7LL9 - chains B and C of the 8 polymer chains in the assembly; structure by X-ray diffraction, 2.90 A resolution.

# Chain B
Molecule: Isoform L-VEGF189 of Vascular endothelial growth factor A
From: Homo sapiens
Reference sequence: P15692 (VEGFA_HUMAN), isoform P15692-13; residues 34-135 here correspond to UniProt positions 214-315 (UniProt number = residue number + 180)
Amino-acid sequence (103 residues; numbered 33 to 135; the number before each row is that of its first residue):
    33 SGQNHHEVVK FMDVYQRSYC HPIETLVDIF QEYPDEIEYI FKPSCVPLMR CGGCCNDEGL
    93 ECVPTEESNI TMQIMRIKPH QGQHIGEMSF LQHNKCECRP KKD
Disordered / not traced: 33-36
Construct notes: expression tag (33)
Swiss-Prot annotation at these positions:
  - glycosylation: Asn-101 (N-linked (GlcNAc...) asparagine)
Cystine bridges: Cys-52/Cys-94, Cys-83/Cys-128, Cys-87/Cys-130

# Chain C
Molecule: Rfx-V2
Amino-acid sequence (58 residues; each row starts with the number of its first residue):
     1 VDNKFNKEWD NAWREIRHLP NLNLEQKRAF ISSLYDDPSQ SANLLAEAKK LNDAQAPK
Disordered / not traced: 1-4, 58
Modified positions: Val-1 (D-valine; DVA); Asp-2, Asp-10, Asp-36, Asp-37, Asp-53 (D-aspartic acid; DAS); Asn-3, Asn-6, Asn-11, Asn-21, Asn-23, Asn-43, Asn-52 (D-asparagine; DSG); Lys-4, Lys-7, Lys-27, Lys-49, Lys-50, Lys-58 (D-lysine; DLY); Phe-5, Phe-30 (D-phenylalanine; DPN); Glu-8, Glu-15, Glu-25, Glu-47 (D-glutamic acid; DGL); Trp-9, Trp-13 (D-tryptophan; DTR); Ala-12, Ala-29, Ala-42, Ala-46, Ala-48, Ala-54, Ala-56 (D-alanine; DAL); Arg-14, Arg-17, Arg-28 (D-arginine; DAR); Ile-16, Ile-31 (D-isoleucine; DIL); His-18 (D-histidine; DHI); Leu-19, Leu-22, Leu-24, Leu-34, Leu-44, Leu-45, Leu-51 (D-leucine; DLE); Pro-20, Pro-38, Pro-57 (D-proline; DPR); Gln-26, Gln-40, Gln-55 (D-glutamine; DGN); Ser-32, Ser-33, Ser-39, Ser-41 (D-serine; DSN); Tyr-35 (D-tyrosine; DTY)

# Interface between chain B and chain C
Residue-residue contacts - 18 pairs, chain B then chain C:
  Phe-62(B) with Arg-17(C)
  Asp-67(B) with Leu-24(C); Arg-28(C)
  Ile-69(B) with Trp-13(C); Arg-17(C); Leu-24(C); Arg-28(C)
  Glu-70(B) with Trp-13(C); Arg-28(C)
  Tyr-71(B) with Arg-17(C)
  Ile-72(B) with Trp-13(C); Arg-17(C)
  Lys-110(B) with Tyr-35(C)
  Pro-111(B) with Trp-13(C); Tyr-35(C)
  His-112(B) with Trp-9(C); Asp-10(C)
  Gln-113(B) with Tyr-35(C)
Also at the interface, not in a pair above, chain C (11 interface residues in all): Asn-6, His-18, Lys-27, Ile-31

# In short
10 residues of chain B and 11 residues of chain C are in contact.
Chain B is Isoform L-VEGF189 of Vascular endothelial growth factor A (Homo sapiens) and chain C is Rfx-V2; the
structure, D-Protein RFX-V2 Bound to the VEGFR1 Domain 3 Site on VEGF-A, was determined by X-ray diffraction
together with 7LL8 from the same study.
